PDB entry 4INT | X-ray diffraction, 2.90 A resolution | chains I and Y of the 28 polymer chains in the assembly

# Chain I
Protein: Proteasome component PUP3
Source organism: Saccharomyces cerevisiae
Notes: EC 3.4.25.1
Reference sequence: P25451 (PSB3_YEAST); residues 0-204 here correspond to UniProt positions 1-205 (UniProt number = residue number + 1)
Amino-acid sequence (205 residues; numbered 0 to 204; the number before each row is that of its first residue; numbering starts at 0):
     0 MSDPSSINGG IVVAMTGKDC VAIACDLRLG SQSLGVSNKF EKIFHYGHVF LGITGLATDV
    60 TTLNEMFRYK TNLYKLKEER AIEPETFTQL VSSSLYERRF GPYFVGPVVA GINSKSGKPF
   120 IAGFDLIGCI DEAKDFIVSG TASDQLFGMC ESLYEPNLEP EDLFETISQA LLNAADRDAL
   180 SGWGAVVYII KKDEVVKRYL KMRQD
Unresolved in the structure: 0
Curated features (UniProtKB/Swiss-Prot):
  - modified residue: S30 (Phosphoserine)
  - cross-link: K69 (Glycyl lysine isopeptide (Lys-Gly) (interchain with G-Cter in ubiquitin))
Ligand contacts: 1G5 (HMB-Val-Ser-Phe(4-NH2CH2)-methyl vinyl sulfone, bound form): D124, L125, I126, C128, I129

# Chain Y
Protein: Proteasome component PRE2
Source organism: Saccharomyces cerevisiae
Notes: EC 3.4.25.1
Reference sequence: P30656 (PSB5_YEAST); residues 1-212 here correspond to UniProt positions 76-287 (UniProt number = residue number + 75)
Amino-acid sequence (212 residues; numbered 1 to 212; the number before each row is that of its first residue):
     1 TTTLAFRFQG GIIVAVDSRA TAGNWVASQT VKKVIEINPF LLGTMAGGAA DCQFWETWLG
    61 SQCRLHELRE KERISVAAAS KILSNLVYQY KGAGLSMGTM ICGYTRKEGP TIYYVDSDGT
   121 RLKGDIFCVG SGQTFAYGVL DSNYKWDLSV EDALYLGKRS ILAAAHRDAY SGGSVNLYHV
   181 TEDGWIYHGN HDVGELFWKV KEEEGSFNNV IG
Covalently attached groups: HMB-Val-Ser-Phe(4-NH2CH2)-methyl vinyl sulfone, bound form (1G5) linked to T1
Ligand contacts: 1G5 (HMB-Val-Ser-Phe(4-NH2CH2)-methyl vinyl sulfone, bound form): R19, A20, T21, A22, A27, V31, K32, K33, M45, A46, G47, G48, A49, C52, Q53, S131, Y170
Reported in the primary citation:
  - binding site for 1G5: T1

# Interface between chain I and chain Y
Residue-residue contacts (47):
  R27(I) with A169(Y)
  S32(I) with R167(Y); D168(Y); A169(Y), hydrogen bond (backbone-backbone); Y170(Y)
  L33(I) with F135(Y), hydrophobic; R167(Y)
  G34(I) with R167(Y), hydrogen bond (backbone-side chain)
  V35(I) with R167(Y), hydrogen bond (backbone-side chain)
  N37(I) with N209(Y), hydrogen bond; V210(Y)
  K38(I) with N209(Y), hydrogen bond (side chain-backbone); I211(Y)
  Q144(I) with W25(Y)
  D175(I) with V26(Y); Q29(Y)
  R176(I) with N24(Y); W25(Y); V26(Y), hydrogen bond (backbone-backbone); A27(Y), hydrogen bond (side chain-backbone); S28(Y)
  D177(I) with N24(Y); V26(Y)
  A178(I) with N24(Y), hydrogen bond (backbone-backbone); V26(Y); A169(Y); Y170(Y), hydrophobic
  L179(I) with N24(Y)
  W182(I) with H166(Y), hydrogen bond (side chain-backbone); R167(Y)
  K200(I) with W198(Y)
  M201(I) with W198(Y)
  R202(I) with Q29(Y); G173(Y), hydrogen bond (side chain-backbone); D192(Y), salt bridge; G194(Y)
  Q203(I) with H166(Y), hydrogen bond (backbone-side chain); F197(Y); W198(Y); V210(Y)
  D204(I) with R19(Y), salt bridge; A165(Y); D168(Y); S171(Y); G172(Y); G173(Y), hydrogen bond (side chain-backbone); V193(Y)
Other interface residues (no listed pair), chain I (21 interface residues in all): S5, Q31

# Overview
21 residues of chain I and 25 residues of chain Y are in contact, with 12 hydrogen bonds and 2 salt bridges.
Polar pairs include R202(I)-D192(Y), D204(I)-R19(Y) and G34(I)-R167(Y). Ligands of chain I: compound 1G5.
Compound 1G5 is covalently linked to T1(Y). From the paper: a binding site for 1G5 at T1(Y).
Here chain I is Proteasome component PUP3 and chain Y is Proteasome component PRE2, both from Saccharomyces
cerevisiae. Entry 4INT (Yeast 20S proteasome in complex with the vinyl sulfone LU122) was determined by X-ray
diffraction together with 4INR and 4INU from the same study.
